8APM - chains D and C of the 8 polymer chains in the assembly; structure by electron microscopy, 6.60 A resolution (low resolution: residue-level contacts below are approximate; hydrogen-bond / salt-bridge calls are withheld).

[Chain D (and C)]
Name: Primase D5
From: Vaccinia virus Copenhagen
Notes: EC 3.6.4.-; engineered mutation(s): L221A, D222M; chain C of this document is another copy of the same molecule, construct and numbering; everything in this record applies to it too
UniProt: P21010 (D5_VACCC); numbering as in UniProt (aligned over 323-785)
Chain sequence (465 residues; numbered 321 to 785; the number before each row is that of its first residue):
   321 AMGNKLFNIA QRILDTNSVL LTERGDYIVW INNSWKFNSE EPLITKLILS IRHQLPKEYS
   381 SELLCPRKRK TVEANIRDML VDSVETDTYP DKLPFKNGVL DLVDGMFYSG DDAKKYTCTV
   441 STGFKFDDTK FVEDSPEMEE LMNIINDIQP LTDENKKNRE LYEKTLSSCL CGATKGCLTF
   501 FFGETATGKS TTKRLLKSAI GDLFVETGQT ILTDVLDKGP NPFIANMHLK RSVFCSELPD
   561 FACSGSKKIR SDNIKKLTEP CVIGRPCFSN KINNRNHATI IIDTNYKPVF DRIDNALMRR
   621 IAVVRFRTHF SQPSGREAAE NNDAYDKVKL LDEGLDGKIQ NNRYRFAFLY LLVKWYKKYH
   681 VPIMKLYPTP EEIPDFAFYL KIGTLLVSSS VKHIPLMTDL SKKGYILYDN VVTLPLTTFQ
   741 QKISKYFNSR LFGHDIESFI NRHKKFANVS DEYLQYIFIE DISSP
Disordered / not traced: 632-644, 783-785
Differences from the reference sequence: expression tag (321-322)
From the paper describing this entry:
  - binding site for the 30-nt DNA strand: A321, M322, R387 to K390 (proposed by the authors, not directly observed)
  - mutagenesis - P682S: decreased expression (citing earlier work)

[Interface between chain D and chain C]
Contacting residue pairs (34; chain D residue first):
  A321(D) with K388(C)
  M322(D) with C385(C)
  N324(D) with L384(C)
  F327(D) with L369(C); R372(C); L384(C)
  L341(D) with K366(C)
  Y347(D) with K366(C)
  T391(D) with P386(C)
  A394(D) with P386(C); R389(C)
  N395(D) with L384(C); R389(C)
  R397(D) with K366(C)
  D398(D) with T365(C); K366(C); L369(C); R389(C)
  M399(D) with L369(C)
  L400(D) with K366(C)
  V401(D) with I351(C); K356(C); K366(C)
  R612(D) with Q529(C)
  S710(D) with E504(C)
  K712(D) with Y645(C)
  Y728(D) with L751(C)
  N761(D) with C563(C)
  R762(D) with C563(C)
  H763(D) with C563(C)
  K764(D) with C563(C)
  K765(D) with D560(C); A562(C)
  N768(D) with R750(C)
Interface residues without a listed pair, chain D (26 interface residues in all): D729, A767
Interface residues without a listed pair, chain C (25 interface residues in all): S381, E382, S564, D646, K647, V648

[In short]
Chain D and chain C form an interface of 26 and 25 residues respectively. The paper reports a binding site for
the 30-nt DNA strand at A321(D), M322(D) and R387(D); P682S of chain D reduces expression.
Chain D and chain C are both Primase D5 (Vaccinia virus Copenhagen); the structure, Vaccinia virus DNA
helicase D5 residues 323-785 hexamer with bound DNA processed in C1, was determined by electron microscopy
together with 8APL from the same study.
